PDB entry 8FQC | electron microscopy, 3.20 A resolution | chains F1 and J1 of the 38 polymer chains in the assembly

== Chain F1 ==
Molecule: Baseplate Wedge 2 protein, gp29
Organism: Agrobacterium phage Milano
UniProt: A0A482MFU4 (A0A482MFU4_9CAUD); residues 1-396 here = UniProt positions 1-396
Chain sequence (396 residues; numbered 1 to 396; the number before each row is that of its first residue):
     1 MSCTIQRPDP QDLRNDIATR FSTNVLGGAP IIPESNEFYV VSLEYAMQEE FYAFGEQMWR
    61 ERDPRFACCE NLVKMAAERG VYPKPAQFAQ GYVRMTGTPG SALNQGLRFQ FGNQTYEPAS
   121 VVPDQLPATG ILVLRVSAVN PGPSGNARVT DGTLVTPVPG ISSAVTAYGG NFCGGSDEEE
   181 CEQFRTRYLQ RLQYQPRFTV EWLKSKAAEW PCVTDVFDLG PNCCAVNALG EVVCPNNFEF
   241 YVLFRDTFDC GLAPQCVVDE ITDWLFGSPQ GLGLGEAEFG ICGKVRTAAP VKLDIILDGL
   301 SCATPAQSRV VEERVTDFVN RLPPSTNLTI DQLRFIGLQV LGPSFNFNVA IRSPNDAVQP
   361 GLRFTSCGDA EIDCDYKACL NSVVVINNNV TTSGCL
Disordered / not traced: 1-2, 396
Disulfides: Cys69-Cys181, Cys173-Cys212, Cys223-Cys374, Cys250-Cys379

== Chain J1 ==
Molecule: Baseplate Wedge 3 protein, gp30
Organism: Agrobacterium phage Milano
UniProt: A0A482MFT7 (A0A482MFT7_9CAUD); numbering as in UniProt (aligned over 1-286)
Chain sequence (286 residues; row label = number of the first residue in the row):
     1 MNVLIPGIDG MVSAGTLEYT GCCPPSFADV DECTLATAFV GLLPSGPLWD RPKYEAITTI
    61 TEAGNCAACW TTDHCPTLVD YAVNVGARLA SVIERTIWPA VRESDPFTAV TSTADWLNRF
   121 DWVNCFETSC RSKELGEKTP IEYMTDCGPV YVKITYPPSL QQAFESALIK SLERLSMGII
   181 KNLAAINFVI EPLKVRVVPV DTTDACENET LCVVLEKTSD FFDGVNANTC GIPTPVAAYI
   241 DRDVMQLPSD LDKYIWPGHM AAECIVRSLL SHVSRFCLIR TEQAPD
Disordered / not traced: 286
Disulfides: Cys33-Cys66, Cys125-Cys264, Cys212-Cys277

== Chain F1 / chain J1 interface ==
Pairs across the interface (50):
  Ile5(F1) with Arg95(J1); Thr96(J1); Pro99(J1), hydrophobic; Ala100(J1), hydrophobic
  Leu13(F1) with Arg95(J1)
  Arg20(F1) with Glu32(J1), salt bridge; Ala87(J1), hydrogen bond (side chain-backbone); Arg88(J1); Ser91(J1)
  Phe21(F1) with Tyr81(J1), hydrophobic; Asn84(J1)
  Thr23(F1) with Ala67(J1)
  Asn24(F1) with Ala67(J1); Ala68(J1), hydrogen bond (side chain-backbone); Trp70(J1), hydrogen bond (backbone-side chain); Asp80(J1); Asn84(J1), hydrogen bond
  Val25(F1) with Trp70(J1); Tyr81(J1), hydrophobic
  Gly27(F1) with Trp70(J1)
  Glu44(F1) with Arg88(J1), salt bridge
  Gln48(F1) with Arg88(J1); Arg95(J1)
  Phe51(F1) with Val92(J1), hydrophobic; Thr96(J1)
  Tyr52(F1) with Arg95(J1), hydrogen bond; Thr96(J1)
  Gly55(F1) with Ala100(J1)
  Trp59(F1) with Ala100(J1); Glu103(J1), hydrogen bond (side chain-backbone); Ser104(J1); Asp115(J1)
  Asp63(F1) with Arg119(J1), salt bridge
  Pro64(F1) with Arg119(J1)
  Arg65(F1) with Asp115(J1), salt bridge; Arg119(J1)
  Arg79(F1) with Glu173(J1), salt bridge; Ser176(J1); Met177(J1)
  Arg191(F1) with Ser176(J1)
  Leu192(F1) with Phe120(J1); Ser176(J1)
  Gln193(F1) with Arg119(J1); Phe120(J1); Asp121(J1)
  Tyr194(F1) with Phe120(J1), hydrogen bond (backbone-backbone); Trp122(J1), hydrophobic; Leu172(J1), hydrophobic; Ser268(J1), hydrogen bond
  Glu231(F1) with Lys133(J1)
Also at the interface, not in a pair above, chain F1 (28 interface residues in all): Thr4, Leu26, Val40, Gly230, Phe238
Also at the interface, not in a pair above, chain J1 (35 interface residues in all): Asn65, Cys66, Ser112, Asn118, Leu175, Cys264, His272

== In short ==
The interface between chain F1 and chain J1 involves 28 residues on one side and 35 on the other; the contacts
include 8 hydrogen bonds and 5 salt bridges. Polar pairs include Arg20(F1)-Glu32(J1), Glu44(F1)-Arg88(J1) and
Asp63(F1)-Arg119(J1).
Here chain F1 is Baseplate Wedge 2 protein, gp29 and chain J1 is Baseplate Wedge 3 protein, gp30, both from
Agrobacterium phage Milano. Entry 8FQC (Structure of baseplate with receptor binding complex of Agrobacterium
phage Milano) was determined by electron microscopy together with 8FOP, 8FOU and 8FOY from the same study.
